6FQ8 - chains A and J of the 10 polymer chains in the assembly; structure by electron microscopy, 4.80 A resolution (low resolution: residue-level contacts below are approximate; hydrogen-bond / salt-bridge calls are withheld).

# Chain A
Molecule: Histone H3.3C
Source organism: Xenopus laevis
UniProtKB: P02302 (H3C_XENLA); residues 37-134 here correspond to UniProt positions 38-135 (UniProt number = residue number + 1)
Sequence (98 residues; numbered 37 to 134; the number before each row is that of its first residue):
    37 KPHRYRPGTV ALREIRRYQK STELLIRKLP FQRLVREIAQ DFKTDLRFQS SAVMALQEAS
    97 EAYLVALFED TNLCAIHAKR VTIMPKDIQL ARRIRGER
Not modelled in the structure: 37, 133-134
Construct notes: conflict Ser86 (Arg87 in P02302)
UniProt features mapped onto this chain:
  - modified residue: Tyr41 (Phosphotyrosine), Lys56 (N6-(2-hydroxyisobutyryl)lysine), Ser57 (Phosphoserine), Lys64 (N6-(2-hydroxyisobutyryl)lysine), Lys79 (N6-(2-hydroxyisobutyryl)lysine), Thr80 (Phosphothreonine), Lys115 (N6-acetyllysine), Lys122 (N6-(2-hydroxyisobutyryl)lysine)

# Chain J
Molecule: 147-nt DNA strand
Source organism: synthetic construct
Sequence (147 nucleotides; numbered -73 to 73; the number before each row is that of its first residue; numbers below 1 keep their minus sign (DC-73 is residue -73)):
   -73 CTGGAGAATC CCGGTGCCGA GGCCGCTCAA TTGGTCGTAG ACAGCTCTAG CACCGCTTAA
   -13 ACGCACGTAC GCGCTGTCCC CCGCGTTTTA ACCGCCAAGG GGATTACTCC CTAGTCTCCA
    47 GGCACGTGTC AGATATATAC ATCCTGT

# How chain A and chain J interact
Pairs across the interface (25):
  His39(A) - DC10(J)
  Arg40(A) - DG9(J)
  Arg40(A) - DC10(J)
  Tyr41(A) - DA-67(J)
  Tyr41(A) - DA-66(J)
  Tyr41(A) - DG9(J)
  Tyr41(A) - DC10(J)
  Arg42(A) - DG9(J)
  Pro43(A) - DG9(J)
  Gly44(A) - DG9(J)
  Thr45(A) - DG9(J)
  Val46(A) - DG9(J)
  Val46(A) - DC10(J)
  Lys56(A) - DC-64(J)
  Arg63(A) - DA17(J)
  Arg63(A) - DC18(J)
  Lys64(A) - DC18(J)
  Leu65(A) - DA17(J)
  Leu65(A) - DC18(J)
  Pro66(A) - DA17(J)
  Arg69(A) - DA17(J)
  Asp81(A) - DG27(J)
  Arg83(A) - DG26(J)
  Arg83(A) - DG27(J)
  Lys115(A) - DC-2(J)
Also at the interface, not in a pair above, chain A (20 interface residues in all): Ala47, Arg49, Arg53
Also at the interface, not in a pair above, chain J (14 interface residues in all): DT-65, DG-1, DC8, DG11

# Summary
Chain A and chain J form an interface of 20 and 14 residues respectively.
Chain A is Histone H3.3C (Xenopus laevis) and chain J is a 147-nt DNA strand (synthetic construct); the
structure, Class 3 : translocated nucleosome, was determined by electron microscopy (same publication as 6FQ5
and 6FQ6).
